Entry 5GS2 (X-ray diffraction, 3.59 A resolution); this record covers chains A and H of the 4 polymer chains in the assembly.

Chain A:
Molecule: Maltose-binding periplasmic protein
Organism: Escherichia coli (strain K12)
UniProt: P0AEX9 (MALE_ECOLI); residues 1-367 here correspond to UniProt positions 27-393 (UniProt number = residue number + 26)
Chain sequence (367 residues; each row starts with the number of its first residue):
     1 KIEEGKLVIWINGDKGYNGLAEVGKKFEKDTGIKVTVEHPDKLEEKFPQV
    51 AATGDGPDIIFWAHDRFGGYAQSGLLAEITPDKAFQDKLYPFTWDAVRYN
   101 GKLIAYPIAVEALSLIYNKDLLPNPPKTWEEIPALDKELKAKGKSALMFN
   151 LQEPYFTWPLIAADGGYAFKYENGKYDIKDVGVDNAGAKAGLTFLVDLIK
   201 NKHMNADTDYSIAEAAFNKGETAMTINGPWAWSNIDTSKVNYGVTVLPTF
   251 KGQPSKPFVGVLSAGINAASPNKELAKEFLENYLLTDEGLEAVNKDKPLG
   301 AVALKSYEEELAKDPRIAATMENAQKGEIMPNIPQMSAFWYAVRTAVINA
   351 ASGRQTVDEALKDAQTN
Construct notes: engineered mutation N367 (Arg393 in P0AEX9)

Chain H:
Molecule: anti-MBP
Organism: Homo sapiens
Chain sequence (239 residues; each row starts with the number of its first residue):
     1 EVQLVESGGGLVQPGGSLRLSCAASGFNFSSSSIHWVRQAPGKGLEWVAS
    51 ISSSSGSTSYADSVKGRFTISADTSKNTAYLQMNSLTAEDTAVYYCARYG
   101 HWSWGRWWNYWVALDYWGQGTLVTVSSGGGGSDIVMTQSQKFMSTSAGDR
   151 VSITCKASQNVRTAVAWYQQKPGQSPKALIYLASNRHTGVPDRFTGSGSG
   201 TDFTLTISNVQSEDLADYFCLQHWSYPYTFGGGTKLEIK
Not modelled in the structure: 1, 128-132, 238-239
Disulfides: C22-C96, C155-C220
Glycans and other covalent adducts: covalent link T145-D149

Interface between chain A and chain H:
Contacting residue pairs - 27 pairs, chain A then chain H:
  P91(A) with Y110(H), hydrogen bond (backbone-side chain)
  F92(A) with W102(H), hydrophobic; W107(H), hydrogen bond (backbone-side chain); Y110(H), hydrophobic
  D95(A) with R106(H), salt bridge; Y110(H)
  R98(A) with R106(H)
  Y167(A) with W104(H), hydrophobic
  Y171(A) with S54(H); S55(H); W104(H); G105(H)
  E172(A) with S54(H)
  N173(A) with S54(H), hydrogen bond (backbone-backbone); S55(H)
  G174(A) with S55(H), hydrogen bond (backbone-backbone)
  Y176(A) with G105(H)
  V261(A) with W107(H), hydrophobic
  A324(A) with W102(H)
  Q325(A) with H101(H); W111(H)
  G327(A) with W102(H)
  E328(A) with H101(H); W102(H), hydrogen bond (side chain-backbone); W104(H)
  I329(A) with R106(H); W107(H), hydrophobic
Other interface residues (no listed pair), chain A (23 interface residues in all): V110, G166, F169, K170, K256, V259, M321
Other interface residues (no listed pair), chain H (11 interface residues in all): S103

Overview:
Chain A and chain H form an interface of 23 and 11 residues respectively, with 5 hydrogen bonds and 1 salt
bridge. Among the polar pairs are D95(A)-R106(H), P91(A)-Y110(H) and F92(A)-W107(H).
Here chain A is Maltose-binding periplasmic protein (Escherichia coli (strain K12)) and chain H is anti-MBP
(Homo sapiens). Entry 5GS2 (Crystal structure of diabody complex with repebody and MBP) was determined by
X-ray diffraction, deposited together with 5GRU.
